5XP3 - chains C and E of the 6 polymer chains in the assembly; structure by X-ray diffraction, 2.30 A resolution.

[Chain C]
Name: Tubulin alpha-1B chain
Source organism: Sus scrofa
Reference sequence: Q2XVP4 (TBA1B_PIG); residue numbers follow UniProt; this construct covers 1-451
Amino-acid sequence (451 residues; numbered 1 to 451; the number before each row is that of its first residue):
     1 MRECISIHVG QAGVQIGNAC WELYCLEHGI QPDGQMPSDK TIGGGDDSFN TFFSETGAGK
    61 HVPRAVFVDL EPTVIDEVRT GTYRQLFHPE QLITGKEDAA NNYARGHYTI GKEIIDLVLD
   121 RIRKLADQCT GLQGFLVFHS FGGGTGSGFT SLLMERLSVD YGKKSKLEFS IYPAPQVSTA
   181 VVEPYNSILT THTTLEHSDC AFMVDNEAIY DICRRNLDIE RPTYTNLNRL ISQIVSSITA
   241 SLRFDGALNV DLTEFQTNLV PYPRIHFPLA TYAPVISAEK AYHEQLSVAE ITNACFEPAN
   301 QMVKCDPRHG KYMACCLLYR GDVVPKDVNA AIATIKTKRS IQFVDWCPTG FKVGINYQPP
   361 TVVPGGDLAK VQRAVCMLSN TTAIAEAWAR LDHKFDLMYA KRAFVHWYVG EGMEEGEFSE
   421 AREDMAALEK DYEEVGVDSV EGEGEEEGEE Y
Disordered / not traced: 441-451
Ion coordination: Ca2+: D39, T41, G44, E55
Small-molecule neighbours: GTP (guanosine-5'-triphosphate): G10, Q11, A12, Q15, I16, D69, D98, A99, A100, N101, S140, G142, G143, G144, T145, G146, I171, P173, V177, S178, T179, E183, N206, Y224, L227, N228, I231
UniProt features mapped onto this chain:
  - motif: M1 to C4 (MREC motif)
  - active site: E254
  - binding site (GTP): G10, Q11, A12, Q15, E71, A99, S140, G143, G144, T145, G146, T179, E183, N206, Y224, N228, L252
  - binding site (Mg(2+)): E71
  - site: Y451 (Involved in polymerization)
  - modified residue: K40 (N6,N6,N6-trimethyllysine), S48 (Phosphoserine), S232 (Phosphoserine), Y282 (3'-nitrotyrosine), R339 (Omega-N-methylarginine), S439 (Phosphoserine), E443 (5-glutamyl polyglutamate), E445 (5-glutamyl polyglutamate), Y451 (3'-nitrotyrosine)
  - cross-link (Glycyl lysine isopeptide (Lys-Gly)): K326 (interchain with G-Cter in ubiquitin), K370 (interchain with G-Cter in ubiquitin)

[Chain E]
Name: Stathmin-4
Source organism: Rattus norvegicus
Reference sequence: P63043 (STMN4_RAT); residues 5-145 here correspond to UniProt positions 49-189 (UniProt number = residue number + 44)
Amino-acid sequence (143 residues; each row starts with the number of its first residue):
     3 MADMEVIELN KCTSGQSFEV ILKPPSFDGV PEFNASLPRR RDPSLEEIQK KLEAAEERRK
    63 YQEAELLKHL AEKREHEREV IQKAIEENNN FIKMAKEKLA QKMESNKENR EAHLAAMLER
   123 LQEKDKHAEE VRKNKELKEE ASR
Disordered / not traced: 3-5, 29-43, 142-145
Construct notes: expression tag (3-4)
UniProt features mapped onto this chain:
  - modified residue: S46 (Phosphoserine)

[Chain C / chain E interface]
Contacting residue pairs - 30 pairs, chain C then chain E:
  H107(C) - K104(E)
  H107(C) - M105(E)
  Y108(C) - K104(E)
  Y108(C) - M105(E)  hydrophobic
  Y108(C) - N108(E)
  T109(C) - R112(E)
  K112(C) - M105(E)
  E155(C) - L101(E)
  E155(C) - K104(E)  salt bridge
  R156(C) - L101(E)
  S158(C) - F93(E)
  S158(C) - I94(E)
  V159(C) - I94(E)
  V159(C) - K98(E)
  G162(C) - I94(E)
  K163(C) - N90(E)
  T193(C) - K104(E)
  E196(C) - F93(E)
  E196(C) - K100(E)  salt bridge
  H197(C) - F93(E)
  G410(C) - R112(E)
  G410(C) - H115(E)
  E411(C) - N108(E)  hydrogen bond (backbone-side chain)
  E411(C) - R112(E)  salt bridge
  G412(C) - N108(E)  hydrogen bond (backbone-side chain)
  G412(C) - N111(E)  hydrogen bond (backbone-side chain)
  G412(C) - R112(E)
  M413(C) - N108(E)
  E414(C) - S107(E)  hydrogen bond
  E414(C) - N111(E)  hydrogen bond
Other interface residues (no listed pair), chain C (19 interface residues in all): L152
Other interface residues (no listed pair), chain E (14 interface residues in all): A97

[Overview]
19 residues of chain C face 14 of chain E across their interface, with 5 hydrogen bonds and 3 salt bridges.
Polar pairs include E155(C)-K104(E), E196(C)-K100(E) and E411(C)-R112(E). Chain C binds GTP.
Chain C is Tubulin alpha-1B chain (Sus scrofa) and chain E is Stathmin-4 (Rattus norvegicus); the structure,
Crystal structure of apo T2R-TTL, was determined by X-ray diffraction together with 5XIW, 5YL2, 5YLJ and 5YLS
from the same study.
